7Y64 - chains A and B of the 6 polymer chains in the assembly; structure by electron microscopy, 2.90 A resolution.

[Chain A]
Name: Guanine nucleotide-binding protein G(i) subunit alpha-1
Source organism: Homo sapiens
Reference sequence: P63096 (GNAI1_HUMAN); residues 1-354 here = UniProt positions 1-354
Amino-acid sequence (354 residues; numbered 1 to 354; the number before each row is that of its first residue):
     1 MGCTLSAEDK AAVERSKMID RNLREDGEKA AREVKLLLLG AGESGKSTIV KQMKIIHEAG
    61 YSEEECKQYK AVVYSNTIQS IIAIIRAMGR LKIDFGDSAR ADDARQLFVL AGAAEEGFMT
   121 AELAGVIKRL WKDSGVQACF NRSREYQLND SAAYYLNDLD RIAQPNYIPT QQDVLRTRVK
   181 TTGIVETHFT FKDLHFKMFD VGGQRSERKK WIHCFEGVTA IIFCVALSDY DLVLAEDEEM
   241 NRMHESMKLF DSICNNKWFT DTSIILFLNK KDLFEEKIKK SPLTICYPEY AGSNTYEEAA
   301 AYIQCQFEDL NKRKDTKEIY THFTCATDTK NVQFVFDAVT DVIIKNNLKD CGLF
Disordered / not traced: 1-3, 55-182
Curated features (UniProtKB/Swiss-Prot):
  - region: Lys35 to Thr48 (G1 motif), Asp173 to Thr181 (G2 motif), Phe196 to Arg205 (G3 motif), Ile265 to Asp272 (G4 motif), Thr324 to Thr329 (G5 motif)
  - binding site (GTP): Glu43 to Thr48, Ser151, Leu175 to Thr181, Asp200 to Gln204, Asn269 to Asp272, Ala326
  - binding site (Mg(2+)): Ser47, Thr181
  - modified residue: Arg178 (ADP-ribosylarginine), Gln204 (Deamidated glutamine), Cys351 (ADP-ribosylcysteine)
  - lipidation: Gly2 (N-myristoyl glycine), Cys3 (S-palmitoyl cysteine)
  - natural variant: Gly40 (G40C: In NEDHISB; G40R: In NEDHISB), Gly45 (G45D: In NEDHISB), Thr48 (T48I: In NEDHISB; T48K: In NEDHISB), Gln52 (Q52P: In NEDHISB), Ser75 (deletion: In NEDHISB; uncertain significance), Gln172 (deletion: In NEDHISB), Asp173 (D173V: In NEDHISB), Glu186 to Phe189 (deletion: In NEDHISB; uncertain significance), Cys224 (C224Y: In NEDHISB), Lys270 (K270N: In NEDHISB; K270R: In NEDHISB), Asp272 (D272G: In NEDHISB), Ala326 (A326P: In NEDHISB), 1 further natural variant entry in UniProt
  - mutagenesis: Gly42 (G42R: Abolishes switch to an activated conformation and dissociation from beta and gamma subunits upon GTP binding. Abolishes interaction with RGS family members), Glu116 (E116L: Enhances interaction (inactive GDP-bound) with RGS14), Gln147 (Q147L: Enhances interaction (inactive GDP-bound) with RGS14), Glu245 (E245L: Enhances interaction (inactive GDP-bound) with RGS14)

[Chain B]
Name: Guanine nucleotide-binding protein G(I)/G(S)/G(T) subunit beta-1
Source organism: Homo sapiens
Reference sequence: P62873 (GBB1_HUMAN); residues 2-340 here = UniProt positions 2-340
Amino-acid sequence (356 residues; numbered -15 to 340; the number before each row is that of its first residue; numbers below 1 keep their minus sign (Met-15 is residue -15)):
   -15 MHHHHLEVLF QGPGSSGSEL DQLRQEAEQL KNQIRDARKA CADATLSQIT NNIDPVGRIQ
    45 MRTRRTLRGH LAKIYAMHWG TDSRLLVSAS QDGKLIIWDS YTTNKVHAIP LRSSWVMTCA
   105 YAPSGNYVAC GGLDNICSIY NLKTREGNVR VSRELAGHTG YLSCCRFLDD NQIVTSSGDT
   165 TCALWDIETG QQTTTFTGHT GDVMSLSLAP DTRLFVSGAC DASAKLWDVR EGMCRQTFTG
   225 HESDINAICF FPNGNAFATG SDDATCRLFD LRADQELMTY SHDNIICGIT SVSFSKSGRL
   285 LLAGYDDFNC NVWDALKADR AGVLAGHDNR VSCLGVTDDG MAVATGSWDS FLKIWN
Disordered / not traced: -15 to 0
Sequence notes: initiating methionine (-15); expression tag (-14 to 1)
Curated features (UniProtKB/Swiss-Prot):
  - modified residue: Ser2 (N-acetylserine), His266 (Phosphohistidine)
  - natural variant: Leu30 (L30F: In MRD42; uncertain significance), Arg52 (R52G: In MRD42), Gly64 (G64V: In MRD42), Asp76 (D76E: In MRD42; D76G: In MRD42), Gly77 (G77S: In MRD42), Lys78 (K78R: In MRD42), Ile80 (I80N: In MRD42; I80T: In MRD42), His91 (H91R: In MRD42; uncertain significance), Ala92 (A92T: In MRD42), Pro94 (P94S: In MRD42), Leu95 (L95P: In MRD42), Arg96 (R96L: In MRD42), 5 further natural variant entries in UniProt

[Interface between chain A and chain B]
Residue-residue contacts - 34 pairs, chain A then chain B:
  Arg15(A) with Val90(B), hydrogen bond (side chain-backbone); His91(B)
  Ser16(A) with Asn88(B); Lys89(B)
  Ile19(A) with Lys89(B); Val90(B)
  Asp20(A) with Lys89(B), salt bridge
  Leu23(A) with Gly53(B); Ile80(B), hydrophobic; Ala92(B), hydrophobic
  Asp26(A) with Lys78(B), salt bridge
  Gly183(A) with Leu117(B); Asn119(B)
  Ile184(A) with Trp99(B); Leu117(B)
  Phe199(A) with Trp99(B), hydrophobic
  Gln204(A) with Thr143(B); Tyr145(B)
  Ser206(A) with Tyr145(B); Gly162(B)
  Glu207(A) with Asp186(B)
  Lys209(A) with Asp228(B), salt bridge
  Lys210(A) with Tyr145(B); Met188(B); Cys204(B); Asp228(B), salt bridge; Asn230(B)
  Trp211(A) with Tyr145(B)
  His213(A) with Lys57(B); Tyr59(B)
  Cys214(A) with Gln75(B)
  Phe215(A) with Trp99(B), hydrophobic
  Glu216(A) with Lys57(B), salt bridge
  Trp258(A) with Arg314(B)
Also at the interface, not in a pair above, chain A (24 interface residues in all): Ala12, Val13, Gly27, Arg205
Also at the interface, not in a pair above, chain B (27 interface residues in all): Leu55, Met101, Gly144, Trp332

[Overview]
Chain A and chain B form an interface of 24 and 27 residues respectively; the contacts include 1 hydrogen bond
and 5 salt bridges. Polar pairs include Asp20(A)-Lys89(B), Asp26(A)-Lys78(B) and Lys209(A)-Asp228(B).
Here chain A is Guanine nucleotide-binding protein G(i) subunit alpha-1 and chain B is Guanine
nucleotide-binding protein G(I)/G(S)/G(T) subunit beta-1, both from Homo sapiens. Entry 7Y64 (Cryo-EM
structure of C5a-bound C5aR1 in complex with Gi protein) was determined by electron microscopy together with
7Y65, 7Y66 and 7Y67 from the same study.
